Entry 4KYW (X-ray diffraction, 2.35 A resolution); this record covers chains A and D of the 5 polymer chains in the assembly.

[Chain A]
Protein: Type-2 restriction enzyme DpnI
Organism: Streptococcus pneumoniae
Notes: EC 3.1.21.4
UniProtKB: P0A459 (T2D1_STRPN); residue numbers follow UniProt; this construct covers 1-254
Amino-acid sequence (257 residues; row label = number of the first residue in the row; numbers below 1 keep their minus sign (Gly-2 is residue -2)):
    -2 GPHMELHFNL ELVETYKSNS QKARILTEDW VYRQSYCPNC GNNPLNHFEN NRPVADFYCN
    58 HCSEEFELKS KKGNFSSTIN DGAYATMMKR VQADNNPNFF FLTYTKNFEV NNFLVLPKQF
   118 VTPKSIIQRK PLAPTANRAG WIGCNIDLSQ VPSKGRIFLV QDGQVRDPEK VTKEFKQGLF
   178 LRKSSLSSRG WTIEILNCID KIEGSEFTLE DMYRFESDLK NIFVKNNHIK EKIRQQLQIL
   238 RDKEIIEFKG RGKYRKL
Disordered / not traced: -2 to 0
Construct notes: expression tag (-2 to 0); engineered mutation Asn134 (Arg in P0A459)
Residues lining bound ligands:
  - Ca2+ (CA): Asp53, Glu64, Leu65, Lys66
  - Zn2+ (ZN): Cys34, Asn36, Cys37, Asn39, Cys56, Cys59
What the authors report for this chain:
  - Ca2+ coordination: Asp53, Glu64, Leu65
  - catalytic residues: Asp53, Lys66
  - binding site for the 10-nt DNA strand: Asn16 to Gln31, Asn77, Asp78, Arg135, Trp138
  - binding site for the 10-nt DNA strand (chain D): Gln18, Asn48, Arg126, Leu129
  - specificity-determining residues: Gln18 (proposed by the authors, not directly observed)
  - conformationally variable residues (order/disorder transition): Leu129, Arg135, Trp138
  - specificity-determining residues: Trp138
  - contacts within the chain: Trp138-Gly140
  - binding site for the 10-nt DNA strand: Thr75 to Ala80
  - mutagenesis - L129A, R135A: decreased catalytic activity on Gm6ATC target sequence containing DNA
  - mutagenesis - W138A: abolished catalytic activity
  - mutagenesis - W138F, W138H, W138Y: decreased catalytic activity
  - mutagenesis - K229A/R231A: decreased binding to DNA
  - mutagenesis - K229A, R231A: decreased catalytic activity (citing earlier work)

[Chain D]
Molecule: 10-nt DNA strand
Sequence (10 nucleotides; row label = number of the first residue in the row):
     1 CTGGXTCCAG
Modified / non-standard residues: 6MA (N6-methyl-deoxy-adenosine-5'-monophosphate) at position 5

[Chain A / chain D interface]
Pairs across the interface (30):
  Tyr13(A) with DC7(D), phosphate contact; DC8(D), hydrogen bond to the phosphate
  Lys14(A) with DC7(D), hydrogen bond to the phosphate
  Ser15(A) with DT6(D), phosphate contact; DC7(D), hydrogen bond to the phosphate
  Ser17(A) with DG4(D), base contact
  Gln18(A) with DT6(D), hydrogen bond to the base; DC7(D), sugar contact
  Arg21(A) with DC7(D), hydrogen bond to the phosphate; DC8(D), salt bridge to the phosphate
  Asn47(A) with DC8(D), hydrogen bond to the phosphate; DA9(D), hydrogen bond to the phosphate
  Asn48(A) with DC8(D), hydrogen bond to the base; DA9(D), hydrogen bond to the sugar
  Asn77(A) with DT2(D), base contact
  Arg126(A) with DG3(D), hydrogen bond to the base; DG4(D), hydrogen bond to the base
  Lys127(A) with DG3(D), phosphate contact
  Leu129(A) with DG3(D), sugar contact; DG4(D), phosphate contact; 6MA_5(D), base contact
  Ala130(A) with DG4(D), hydrogen bond to the phosphate
  Thr132(A) with DG4(D), phosphate contact
  Ala133(A) with 6MA_5(D), phosphate contact
  Asn134(A) with 6MA_5(D), hydrogen bond to the phosphate; DT6(D), base contact
  Arg135(A) with DT6(D), base contact
  Trp138(A) with DG4(D), base contact; 6MA_5(D), base contact
  Asn142(A) with DT2(D), base contact
Other interface residues (no listed pair), chain A (20 interface residues in all): Pro128

[Summary]
20 residues of chain A and 8 residues of chain D are in contact, with 13 hydrogen bonds and 1 salt bridge.
Polar contacts include Gln18(A)-DT6(D), Asn48(A)-DC8(D) and Arg126(A)-DG3(D). The paper reports catalytic
residues Asp53(A) and Lys66(A); W138F, W138H and W138Y of chain A, among others, reduce catalytic activity; 9
substitutions were tested in all.
Here chain A is Type-2 restriction enzyme DpnI (Streptococcus pneumoniae) and chain D is a 10-nt DNA strand.
Entry 4KYW (Restriction endonuclease DPNI in complex with two DNA molecules) was determined by X-ray
diffraction.
